8TT3 - chains A and C of the 12 polymer chains in the assembly; structure by electron microscopy, 3.40 A resolution.

# Chain A
Name: ABC transporter ATP-binding protein
From: Caldimonas thermodepolymerans
UniProtKB: A0A2S5T4B3 (A0A2S5T4B3_9BURK); residues 1-226 here = UniProt positions 1-226
Chain sequence (234 residues; each row starts with the number of its first residue):
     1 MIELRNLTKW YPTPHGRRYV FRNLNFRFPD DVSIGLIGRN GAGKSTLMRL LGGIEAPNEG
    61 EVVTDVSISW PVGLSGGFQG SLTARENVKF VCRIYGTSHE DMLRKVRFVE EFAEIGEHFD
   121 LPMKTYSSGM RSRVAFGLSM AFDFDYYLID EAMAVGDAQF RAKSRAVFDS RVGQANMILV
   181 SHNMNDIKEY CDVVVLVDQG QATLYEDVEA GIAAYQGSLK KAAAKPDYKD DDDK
Unresolved in the structure: 227-234
Sequence notes: expression tag (227-234)

# Chain C
Name: Transport permease protein
From: Caldimonas thermodepolymerans
UniProtKB: A0A2S5T447 (A0A2S5T447_9BURK); residues 4-271 here correspond to UniProt positions 2-269 (UniProt number = residue number - 2)
Chain sequence (274 residues; numbered -2 to 271; the number before each row is that of its first residue; numbers below 1 keep their minus sign (Met-2 is residue -2)):
    -2 MGKIHLAVSE RSPRVKRSPW QIQQAVLFAL FLRELKTRLG GRWLGVFWVL LEPVAHIAVM
    58 TTLFSLAHRA AMPSIEYPVF LITGLIPFFM FRGLVTRLME AIDSNRGLFA YRQVKPIDTV
   118 IARAMLEISL QSIVYLIALG TLGWLGFHFL PVRALELAGV SAVLIMLGAS LGLFFAVVTN
   178 EIPQARAIVR ISLLPLYFVS GVIFPVHTIP PQYLPLLQLN PVLHLIELSR ASFFPQYRVL
   238 QGINLAYPAG FALLSLFLAL MLYRLRRHQL ASVV
Unresolved in the structure: -2 to 13, 270-271
Sequence notes: initiating methionine (-2); expression tag (-1 to 3)
Small-molecule neighbours: KJ9 ((2R,5S,8S)-2,5-dihydroxy-5,10-dioxo-8-[(undecanoyloxy)methyl]-4,6,9-trioxa-5lambda~5~-phosphahenicosan-1-yl 3-deoxy-alpha-L-altro-oct-2-ulopyranosidonic acid): Leu41, Trp45, Glu49, His53, Val56, Leu60, Arg89, Arg94, Arg187, Leu191, Tyr194, Phe195
Reported in the primary citation:
  - binding site for KJ9: Arg94, Gln181, Arg187
  - mutagenesis - R89K: decreased stability

# How chain A and chain C interact
Contacting residue pairs (17):
  Gly52(A) - Ala107(C)
  Gly53(A) - Ala107(C)
  Ile54(A) - Ala107(C)
  Ile54(A) - Ser269(C)
  Glu55(A) - Ser269(C)
  Ala56(A) - His265(C)
  Ala56(A) - Ala268(C)  hydrophobic
  Ala56(A) - Ser269(C)
  Gly77(A) - Tyr108(C)
  Leu82(A) - Arg30(C)
  Leu82(A) - Lys33(C)
  Glu86(A) - Lys33(C)  salt bridge
  Phe90(A) - Arg30(C)
  Phe90(A) - Leu105(C)  hydrophobic
  Arg93(A) - Ala26(C)
  Arg93(A) - Leu29(C)
  Ile94(A) - Gln110(C)
Interface residues without a listed pair, chain A (15 interface residues in all): Pro57, Asn58, Gly76, Gln79
Interface residues without a listed pair, chain C (13 interface residues in all): Gly104, Val111

# In short
The interface between chain A and chain C involves 15 residues on one side and 13 on the other, with 1 salt
bridge. The salt-bridged pair is Glu86(A)-Lys33(C). Bound to chain C: compound KJ9. From the paper: a binding
site for KJ9 at Arg94(C), Gln181(C) and Arg187(C); R89K of chain C reduces stability.
Chain A is ABC transporter ATP-binding protein and chain C is Transport permease protein, both from Caldimonas
thermodepolymerans; the structure, S. thermodepolymerans KpsM-KpsE in Glycolipid 2 state with rigid body
fitted KpsT, was determined by electron microscopy together with 8TSH, 8TSI, 8TSL, 8TSW and 8TUN from the same
study.
